Entry 6REP (electron microscopy, 3.10 A resolution); this record covers chains P and U of the 31 polymer chains in the assembly.

Chain P:
Molecule: Mitochondrial ATP synthase subunit OSCP
Source organism: Polytomella sp. Pringsheim 198.80
UniProtKB: D8V7I1 (D8V7I1_9CHLO); residue numbers follow UniProt; this construct covers 1-229
Chain sequence (229 residues; each row starts with the number of its first residue):
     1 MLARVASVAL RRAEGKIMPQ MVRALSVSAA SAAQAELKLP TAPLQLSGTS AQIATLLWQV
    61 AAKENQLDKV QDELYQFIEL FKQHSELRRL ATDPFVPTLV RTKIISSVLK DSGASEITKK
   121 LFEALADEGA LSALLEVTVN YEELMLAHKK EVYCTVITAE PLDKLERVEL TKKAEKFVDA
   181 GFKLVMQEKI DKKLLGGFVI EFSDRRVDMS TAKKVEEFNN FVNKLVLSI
Disordered / not traced: 1-36

Chain U:
Molecule: ATP synthase subunit alpha
Source organism: Polytomella sp. Pringsheim 198.80
UniProtKB: A0ZW40 (A0ZW40_9CHLO); residues 1-562 here = UniProt positions 1-562
Chain sequence (562 residues; numbered 1 to 562; the number before each row is that of its first residue):
     1 MRSPAAFVAR SGLFKASLGQ SNWAQKAEQM MASVTRTFAA DAKALDELRK PKFSSKYLIQ
    61 HVSQKLIPAV KEWEKSYQPP VIHLGRVLSV GDGIARVYGL KSVQAGELVC FDSGVKGMAL
   121 NLQADHVGVV VFGNDSVIHQ GDLVYRTGQI VNVPIGPGTL GRVTDGLGQP IDGKGPLTNV
   181 RSSLVEVKAP GIIARQSVRE PLFTGVKAVD ALVPIGRGQR ELIIGDRQTG KTAVAIDAII
   241 HQKNCNEQVP KAQRVYCVYV AVGQKRSTVA QLVKLFTQTG AMRYTIMVSA TASDAAPLQF
   301 LAPYSGCAMA EYFRDTGKHG LIIYDDLSKQ SVAYRQMSLL LRRPPGREAF PGDVFYLHSR
   361 LLERAAKLSK ELGGGSLTAF PVIETQAGDV SAYIATNVIS ITDGQIFLET ELFYKGIRPA
   421 LNVGLSVSRV GSAAQFPGMK QVAGTLKLEL AQYREVAAFA QFGSDLDAAT QYVLERGARL
   481 TEMLKQKQFA PIPIERQTVA VYAATKGFLD KVRVQDIVAA EEAVISQVNP AVFKILKANG
   541 KITPALDAHL KAELRKVKLP GA
Disordered / not traced: 1-39
Sequence notes: conflict Arg266 (Lys in A0ZW40)
Metal / ion sites: Mg2+: Thr232 (together with ATP)
Residues lining bound ligands:
  - ADP (adenosine-5'-diphosphate): Val427, Ser428, Arg429
  - ATP (adenosine-5'-triphosphate): Asp226, Arg227, Gln228, Thr229, Gly230, Lys231, Thr232, Ala233, Glu384, Phe413, Arg418, Pro419, Gln486, Lys487, Gln488
What the authors report for this chain:
  - binding site for ADP: Arg429

Interface between chain P and chain U:
Residue-residue contacts (66; chain P residue first):
  Lys69(P) with Tyr57(U), hydrogen bond
  Asp72(P) with Phe53(U); Ser55(U)
  Glu73(P) with Tyr57(U), hydrogen bond; Leu58(U)
  Tyr75(P) with Leu48(U), hydrophobic; Lys52(U); Phe53(U), hydrophobic
  Gln76(P) with Phe53(U); Ser55(U); Lys56(U); Tyr57(U), hydrogen bond (side chain-backbone); Leu58(U), hydrogen bond (side chain-backbone); Ile59(U), hydrogen bond (side chain-backbone)
  Phe77(P) with Leu58(U), hydrophobic
  Ile78(P) with Leu48(U)
  Glu79(P) with Phe53(U); Ile59(U)
  Leu80(P) with Ile59(U), hydrophobic; Val62(U), hydrophobic; Ser63(U)
  Lys82(P) with Arg49(U), hydrogen bond (side chain-backbone)
  Gln83(P) with Ile59(U); Ser63(U), hydrogen bond
  His84(P) with Ser63(U), hydrogen bond; Leu66(U)
  Leu87(P) with Leu66(U), hydrophobic
  Arg89(P) with Tyr77(U); Gln78(U), hydrogen bond (side chain-backbone); Pro79(U); Pro80(U)
  Leu90(P) with Tyr77(U)
  Asp93(P) with Tyr98(U)
  Pro94(P) with Leu88(U), hydrophobic; Tyr98(U)
  Phe95(P) with Gln78(U); Arg86(U); Val87(U); Leu88(U), hydrophobic; Tyr98(U), hydrophobic
  Val96(P) with Tyr77(U), hydrophobic
  Val100(P) with Trp73(U), hydrophobic; Ser76(U); Tyr77(U), hydrophobic
  Lys103(P) with Trp73(U), hydrogen bond (backbone-side chain)
  Ile104(P) with Leu66(U), hydrophobic; Ala69(U); Val70(U), hydrophobic; Trp73(U); Tyr77(U)
  Val108(P) with His61(U); Val62(U), hydrophobic; Lys65(U); Leu66(U), hydrophobic; Ala69(U), hydrophobic
  Lys110(P) with Lys65(U), hydrogen bond (backbone-side chain)
  Ser112(P) with His61(U)
  Gly113(P) with Tyr57(U)
  Ala114(P) with Leu58(U), hydrophobic
  Leu135(P) with Leu48(U)
  Glu136(P) with Leu45(U)
  Val139(P) with Ala40(U); Leu45(U), hydrophobic; Leu48(U), hydrophobic
  Glu142(P) with Leu48(U); Lys52(U), salt bridge
Other interface residues (no listed pair), chain P (39 interface residues in all): Glu86, Thr92, Pro97, Leu99, Ser107, Leu109, Thr138, Asn140
Other interface residues (no listed pair), chain U (33 interface residues in all): Ala44, Pro51, Ile67, Gln140, Gly141

Overview:
Chain P and chain U form an interface of 39 and 33 residues respectively, with 11 hydrogen bonds and 1 salt
bridge. Among the polar pairs are Glu142(P)-Lys52(U), Lys69(P)-Tyr57(U) and Glu73(P)-Tyr57(U). Ligands of
chain U: ATP and ADP. The paper reports a binding site for ADP at Arg429(U).
Here chain P is Mitochondrial ATP synthase subunit OSCP and chain U is ATP synthase subunit alpha, both from
Polytomella sp. Pringsheim 198.80. Entry 6REP (Cryo-EM structure of Polytomella F-ATP synthase, Primary rotary
state 3, composite map) was determined by electron microscopy (same publication as 6RD4, 6RD5, 6RD6, 6RD7,
6RD8, 6RD9 and 46 further entries).
